2WJM - chains H and L of the 4 polymer chains in the assembly; structure by X-ray diffraction, 1.95 A resolution.

# Chain H
Molecule: Reaction center protein H chain
From: Rhodopseudomonas viridis
UniProt: P06008 (RCEH_RHOVI); numbering as in UniProt (aligned over 1-258)
Amino-acid sequence (258 residues; each row starts with the number of its first residue):
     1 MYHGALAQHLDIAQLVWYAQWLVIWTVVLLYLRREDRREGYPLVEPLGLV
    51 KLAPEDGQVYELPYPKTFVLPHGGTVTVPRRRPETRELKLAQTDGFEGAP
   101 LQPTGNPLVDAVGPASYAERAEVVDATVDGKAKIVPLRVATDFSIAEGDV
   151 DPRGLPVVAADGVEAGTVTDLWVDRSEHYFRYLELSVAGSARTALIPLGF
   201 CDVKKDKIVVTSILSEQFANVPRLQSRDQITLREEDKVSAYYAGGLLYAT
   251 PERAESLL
Unresolved in the structure: 46-60
Modified residues: Met1 (n-formylmethionine; FME)
Swiss-Prot annotation at these positions:
  - modified residue: Met1 (N-formylmethionine)

# Chain L
Molecule: Reaction center protein L chain
From: Rhodopseudomonas viridis
UniProt: P06009 (RCEL_RHOVI); residues 0-273 here correspond to UniProt positions 1-274 (UniProt number = residue number + 1)
Amino-acid sequence (274 residues; numbered 0 to 273; the number before each row is that of its first residue; numbering starts at 0):
     0 MALLSFERKYRVRGGTLIGGDLFDFWVGPYFVGFFGVSAIFFIFLGVSLI
    50 GYAASQGPTWDPFAISINPPDLKYGLGAAPLLEGGFWQAITVCALGAFIS
   100 WMLREVEISRKLGIGWHVPLAFCVPIFMFCVLQVFRPLLLGSWGHAFPYG
   150 ILSHLDWVNNFGYQYLNWHYNPGHMSSVSFLFVNAMALGLHGGLILSVAN
   200 PGDGDKVKTAEHENQYFRDVVGYSIGALSIHRLGLFLASNIFLTGAFGTI
   250 ASGPFWTRGWPEWWGWWLDIPFWS
Unresolved in the structure: 0
Swiss-Prot annotation at these positions:
  - binding site ((7R,8Z)-bacteriochlorophyll b): His153, His173
  - binding site (Fe cation): His190, His230
  - binding site (a ubiquinone): Phe216
Bound ions: Fe2+: His190, His230 (shared with 3 residues of chain M)
Residues lining bound ligands:
  - bacteriochlorophyll b (BCB), molecule 1: Val46, Ile49, Phe97, Phe128, Leu131, Phe146, Ile150, Leu151, His153, Leu154, Trp156, Val157
  - bacteriochlorophyll b (BCB), molecule 2: Phe97, Phe121, Pro124, Ile125, Met127, Phe128, Leu131, Val157, Asn158, Phe160, Gly161, Tyr162, Trp167, His168, Asn170, Gly172, His173, Ser176, Val177, Leu180, Phe181, Ile240, Phe241, Gly244, Ala245, Gly247, Thr248
  - bacteriochlorophyll b (BCB), molecule 3: Val157, Tyr162, His168, Leu180, Phe181
  - bacteriochlorophyll b (BCB), molecule 4: His168, His173, Met174, Val177, Ser178, Phe181, Val182, Met185
  - bacteriopheophytin b (BPB), molecule 1: Phe41, Ile42, Gly45, Ile49, Ile89, Cys92, Ala93, Ala96, Phe97, Trp100, Glu104, Val117, Ala120, Phe121, Val123, Pro124, Phe128, Phe146, Tyr148, Gly149, Ile150, His153, Ala237, Ser238, Phe241
  - bacteriopheophytin b (BPB), molecule 2: Phe181, Ala184, Met185, Leu189, Phe216, Val219, Val220
  - diacyl glycerol (DGA): Pro171, Met174, Ser175, Ser178, Trp262, Trp263, Trp265
  - MPG ([(Z)-octadec-9-enyl] (2R)-2,3-bis(oxidanyl)propanoate), molecule 1: Gly114, Trp115, His116, Leu119, Ala120, Val123, Arg231, Leu234, Phe235, Ser238, Leu242
  - MPG, molecule 2: Phe179, Val182, Met185, Ala186, Leu189, His190, Leu193, Asn213, Phe216, Ser223, Ile224, Gly225, Ile229, Leu232, Phe235, Leu236, Asn239, Thr243
  - MPG, molecule 3: Met185, Val220, Gly221, Tyr222
  - menaquinone-7 (MQ7): Val26, Tyr29, Phe30, Val31, Gly35, Ile39, Ile42, Trp100, Arg103

# How chain H and chain L interact
Pairs across the interface (76):
  Gly40(H) - Leu3(L)
  Gly40(H) - Ser4(L)  hydrogen bond (backbone-backbone)
  Gly40(H) - Phe5(L)
  Tyr41(H) - Leu3(L)  hydrophobic
  Leu43(H) - Ala1(L)
  Leu43(H) - Leu2(L)
  Leu43(H) - Leu3(L)  hydrophobic
  Val44(H) - Ala1(L)  hydrogen bond (backbone-backbone)
  Val44(H) - Leu2(L)  hydrogen bond (backbone-backbone)
  Val44(H) - Leu3(L)
  Glu45(H) - Ala1(L)
  Lys66(H) - Asn199(L)  hydrogen bond
  Phe68(H) - Ala198(L)
  Phe68(H) - Val206(L)  hydrophobic
  Val69(H) - Asp204(L)
  Val69(H) - Lys205(L)
  Val69(H) - Val206(L)  hydrogen bond (backbone-backbone)
  Leu70(H) - Lys205(L)
  Pro71(H) - Lys205(L)  hydrogen bond (backbone-side chain)
  Pro71(H) - Val206(L)
  Leu88(H) - Arg7(L)
  Leu88(H) - Lys8(L)
  Leu90(H) - Lys8(L)
  Leu90(H) - Val11(L)  hydrophobic
  Phe96(H) - Phe24(L)  hydrophobic
  Phe96(H) - Trp25(L)
  Gly98(H) - Phe24(L)
  Gly98(H) - Trp25(L)  hydrogen bond (backbone-backbone)
  Pro100(H) - Arg10(L)
  Pro100(H) - Val11(L)
  Pro100(H) - Arg12(L)
  Pro100(H) - Asp23(L)
  Pro100(H) - Trp25(L)  hydrophobic
  Leu101(H) - Arg7(L)
  Leu101(H) - Arg10(L)  hydrogen bond (backbone-backbone)
  Leu101(H) - Val11(L)
  Leu101(H) - Arg12(L)  hydrogen bond (backbone-backbone)
  Gln102(H) - Arg12(L)
  Val112(H) - Lys8(L)
  Gly113(H) - Lys8(L)  hydrogen bond (backbone-backbone)
  Gly113(H) - Tyr9(L)
  Gly113(H) - Val11(L)
  Pro114(H) - Val11(L)
  Pro114(H) - Lys110(L)
  Pro114(H) - Leu111(L)
  Pro114(H) - Gly112(L)
  Ser116(H) - Lys8(L)  hydrogen bond (side chain-backbone)
  Ser116(H) - Tyr9(L)
  Tyr117(H) - Lys8(L)
  Thr127(H) - Glu210(L)
  Val128(H) - Thr208(L)
  Val128(H) - Glu210(L)  hydrogen bond (backbone-side chain)
  Val128(H) - His211(L)
  Ser176(H) - Glu210(L)  hydrogen bond
  Glu177(H) - Ala209(L)
  Glu177(H) - Ala226(L)
  Tyr179(H) - Leu227(L)
  Ala243(H) - Gly112(L)
  Leu246(H) - Gly112(L)
  Leu247(H) - Arg12(L)
  Leu247(H) - Gly14(L)
  Tyr248(H) - Val11(L)
  Ala254(H) - Arg12(L)
  Ala254(H) - Gly13(L)
  Ala254(H) - Gly14(L)
  Glu255(H) - Arg12(L)  salt bridge
  Ser256(H) - Thr15(L)  hydrogen bond
  Ser256(H) - Leu16(L)
  Ser256(H) - Ile17(L)
  Ser256(H) - Gly18(L)
  Ser256(H) - Gly19(L)  hydrogen bond (side chain-backbone)
  Leu257(H) - Thr15(L)  hydrogen bond (backbone-backbone)
  Leu257(H) - Leu16(L)  hydrogen bond (backbone-backbone)
  Leu257(H) - Arg109(L)
  Leu258(H) - Leu16(L)  hydrogen bond (backbone-backbone)
  Leu258(H) - Ile17(L)  hydrophobic
Interface residues without a listed pair, chain H (43 interface residues in all): Trp17, Glu39, Pro42, Gly73, Arg86, Ala99, Lys133
Interface residues without a listed pair, chain L (39 interface residues in all): Phe62, Gly203, Lys207

# In short
43 residues of chain H face 39 of chain L across their interface; the contacts include 18 hydrogen bonds and 1
salt bridge. Among the polar pairs are Glu255(H)-Arg12(L), Lys66(H)-Asn199(L) and Pro71(H)-Lys205(L).
Chain H is Reaction center protein H chain and chain L is Reaction center protein L chain, both from
Rhodopseudomonas viridis; the structure, Lipidic sponge phase crystal structure of the photosynthetic reaction
centre from Blastochloris viridis (low dose), was determined by X-ray diffraction, deposited together with
2WJN.
